Entry 3GTG (X-ray diffraction, 3.78 A resolution); this record covers chains B and R of the 13 polymer chains in the assembly.

Chain B:
Molecule: DNA-directed RNA polymerase II subunit RPB2
Organism: Saccharomyces cerevisiae
Notes: EC 2.7.7.6; fragment: DNA-directed RNA polymerase II 140 kDa polypeptide
Reference sequence: P08518 (RPB2_YEAST); residue numbers follow UniProt; this construct covers 1-1224
Sequence (1224 residues; numbered 1 to 1224; the number before each row is that of its first residue):
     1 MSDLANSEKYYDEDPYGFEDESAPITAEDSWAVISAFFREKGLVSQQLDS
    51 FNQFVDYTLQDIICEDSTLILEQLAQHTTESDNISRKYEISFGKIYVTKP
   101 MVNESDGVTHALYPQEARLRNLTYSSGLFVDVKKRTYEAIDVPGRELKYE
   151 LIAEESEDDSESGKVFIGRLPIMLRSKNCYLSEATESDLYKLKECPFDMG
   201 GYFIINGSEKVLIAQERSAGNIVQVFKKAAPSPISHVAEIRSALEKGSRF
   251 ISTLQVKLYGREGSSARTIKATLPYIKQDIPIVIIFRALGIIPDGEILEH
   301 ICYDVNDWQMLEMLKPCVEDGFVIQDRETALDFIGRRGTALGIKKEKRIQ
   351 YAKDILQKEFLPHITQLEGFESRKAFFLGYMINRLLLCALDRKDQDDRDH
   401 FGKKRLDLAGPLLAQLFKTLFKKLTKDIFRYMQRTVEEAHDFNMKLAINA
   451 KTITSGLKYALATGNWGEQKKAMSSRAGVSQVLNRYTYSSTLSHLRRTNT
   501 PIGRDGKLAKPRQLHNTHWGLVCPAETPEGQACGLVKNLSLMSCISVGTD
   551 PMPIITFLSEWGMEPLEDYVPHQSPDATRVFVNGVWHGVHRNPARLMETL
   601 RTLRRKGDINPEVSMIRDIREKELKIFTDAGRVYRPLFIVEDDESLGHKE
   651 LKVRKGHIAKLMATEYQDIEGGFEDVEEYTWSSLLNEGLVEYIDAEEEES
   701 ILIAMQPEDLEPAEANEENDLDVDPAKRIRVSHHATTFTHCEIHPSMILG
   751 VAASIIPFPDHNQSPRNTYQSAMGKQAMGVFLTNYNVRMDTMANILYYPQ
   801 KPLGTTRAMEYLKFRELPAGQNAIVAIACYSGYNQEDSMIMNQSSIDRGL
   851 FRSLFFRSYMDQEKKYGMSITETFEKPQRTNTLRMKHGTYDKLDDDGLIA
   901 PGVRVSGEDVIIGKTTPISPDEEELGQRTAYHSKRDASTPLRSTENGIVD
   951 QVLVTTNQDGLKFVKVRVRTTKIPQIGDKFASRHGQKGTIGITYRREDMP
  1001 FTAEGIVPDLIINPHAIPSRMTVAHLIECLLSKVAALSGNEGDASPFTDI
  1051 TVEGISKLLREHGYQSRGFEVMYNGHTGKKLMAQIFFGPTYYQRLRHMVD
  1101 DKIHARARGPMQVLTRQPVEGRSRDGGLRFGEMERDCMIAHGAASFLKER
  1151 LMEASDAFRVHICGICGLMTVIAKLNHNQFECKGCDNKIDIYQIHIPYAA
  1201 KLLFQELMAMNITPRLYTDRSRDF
Unresolved in the structure: 1-19, 135-163, 503-508, 920-932, 1221-1224
Metal / ion sites: Zn2+: Cys1163, Cys1166, Cys1182
From the paper describing this entry:
  - binding site for the 12-nt RNA strand (chain R): Glu529 to Gln531, Tyr769

Chain R:
Molecule: 12-nt RNA strand
Notes: fragment: RNA strand
Sequence (12 nucleotides; each row starts with the number of its first residue):
     1 AUCGAGAGGAUG
Metal / ion sites: Mg2+: A10, U11

Interface between chain B and chain R:
Residue-residue contacts - 15 pairs, chain B then chain R:
  Lys471(B) - G4(R)  hydrogen bond to the sugar
  Gln481(B) - G6(R)  hydrogen bond to the phosphate
  Gln481(B) - A7(R)  hydrogen bond to the phosphate
  Glu529(B) - G12(R)  base contact
  Gly530(B) - G12(R)  base contact
  Tyr769(B) - G12(R)  hydrogen bond to the sugar
  Ala772(B) - G9(R)  phosphate contact
  Gln776(B) - G8(R)  phosphate contact
  Gln776(B) - G9(R)  hydrogen bond to the phosphate
  Lys979(B) - G9(R)  phosphate contact
  Lys979(B) - A10(R)  salt bridge to the phosphate
  Lys987(B) - A10(R)  salt bridge to the phosphate
  His1097(B) - G8(R)  sugar contact
  His1097(B) - G9(R)  sugar contact
  Arg1124(B) - U2(R)  salt bridge to the phosphate
Other interface residues (no listed pair), chain B (16 interface residues in all): Arg476, Gly478, Pro528, Gln531, Val1113
Other interface residues (no listed pair), chain R (11 interface residues in all): A1, A5, U11

Overview:
The interface between chain B and chain R involves 16 residues on one side and 11 on the other, with 5
hydrogen bonds and 3 salt bridges. Polar pairs include Lys471(B)-G4(R), Tyr769(B)-G12(R) and Gln481(B)-G6(R).
The paper reports a binding site for the 12-nt RNA strand (chain R) at Glu529(B) and Tyr769(B).
Here chain B is DNA-directed RNA polymerase II subunit RPB2 (Saccharomyces cerevisiae) and chain R is a 12-nt
RNA strand. Entry 3GTG (Backtracked RNA polymerase II complex with 12mer RNA) was determined by X-ray
diffraction, deposited together with 3GTJ, 3GTK, 3GTL, 3GTM, 3GTO, 3GTP and 3GTQ.
